6VGF - chains B and C of the 4 polymer chains in the assembly; structure by X-ray diffraction, 1.83 A resolution.

== Chain B (and C) ==
Name: Galactose-binding lectin
Organism: Arachis hypogaea
Notes: chain C of this document is another copy of the same molecule, construct and numbering; everything in this record applies to it too
Reference sequence: P02872 (LECG_ARAHY); residues 1-236 here correspond to UniProt positions 24-259 (UniProt number = residue number + 23)
Sequence (236 residues; numbered 1 to 236; the number before each row is that of its first residue):
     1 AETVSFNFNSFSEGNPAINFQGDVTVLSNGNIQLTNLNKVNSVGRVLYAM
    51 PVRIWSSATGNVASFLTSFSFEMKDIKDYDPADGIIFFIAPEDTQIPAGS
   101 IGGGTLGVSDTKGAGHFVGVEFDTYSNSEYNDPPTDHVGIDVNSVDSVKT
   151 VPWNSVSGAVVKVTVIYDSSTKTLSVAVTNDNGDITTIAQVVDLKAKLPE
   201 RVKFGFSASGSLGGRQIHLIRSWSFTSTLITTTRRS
Unresolved in the structure: 233-236
Bound ions: Mn2+: E121, D123, D132, H137; Ca2+: D123, Y125, N127, D132
Residues lining bound ligands: WA3 ((2S,3R,4S,5R,6S)-2-(hydroxymethyl)-6-{[(2S,3R,4S,5S,6S)-3,4,5-trihydroxy-6-({[(1-{[(2R,3S,4S,5R,6R)-3,4,5-trihydroxy-6-{[(2R,3R,4S,5S,6R)-3,4,5-trihydroxy-6-({4-[({[(2S,3S,4S,5R,6S)-3,4,5-trihydroxy-6-{[(2S,3R,4S,5R,6R)-3,4,5-trihydroxy-6-(hydroxymethyl)tetrahydro-2H-pyran-2-yl]sulfanyl}tetrahydro-2H-pyran-2-yl]methyl}sulfanyl)methyl]-1H-1,2,3-triazol-1-yl}methyl)tetrahydro-2H-pyran-2-yl]oxy}tetrahydro-2H-pyran-2-yl]methyl}-1H-1,2,3-triazol-4-yl)methyl]sulfanyl}methyl)tetrahydro-2H-pyran-2-yl]sulfanyl}tetrahydro-2H-pyran-3,4,5-triol): D80, A82, D83, G103, G104, Y125, N127, E129, S211, G213, G214
Curated features (UniProtKB/Swiss-Prot):
  - binding site (Mn(2+)): E121, D123, D132, H137
  - binding site (Ca(2+)): D123, Y125, N127, D132
Reported in the primary citation:
  - binding site for WA3: D80, D83, G104, Y125, N127, S211, G213

== Chain B / chain C interface ==
Pairs across the interface (43):
  A1(B) with D184(C)
  T3(B) with G183(C); D184(C), hydrogen bond
  S64(B) with I185(C); T187(C), hydrogen bond
  L66(B) with T179(C); I185(C), hydrophobic
  K149(B) with T171(C)
  T164(B) with T164(C); I166(C)
  I166(B) with T164(C); I166(C), hydrophobic; S175(C); A177(C), hydrophobic; T187(C)
  Y167(B) with T187(C)
  D168(B) with T187(C), hydrogen bond; I188(C), hydrogen bond (side chain-backbone); A189(C)
  T171(B) with K149(C); A189(C)
  T173(B) with T173(C)
  S175(B) with I166(C); S175(C)
  A177(B) with I166(C), hydrophobic
  T179(B) with L66(C)
  G183(B) with T3(C); T226(C)
  D184(B) with A1(C); T3(C), hydrogen bond; T228(C)
  I185(B) with L66(C), hydrophobic; T226(C); T228(C), hydrogen bond (backbone-side chain)
  T187(B) with S64(C), hydrogen bond; D168(C), hydrogen bond
  I188(B) with D168(C), hydrogen bond (backbone-side chain)
  A189(B) with D168(C); T171(C)
  T226(B) with G183(C); I185(C)
  T228(B) with D184(C); I185(C), hydrogen bond (side chain-backbone)
Interface residues without a listed pair, chain B (27 interface residues in all): F65, S169, S170, V176, S227
Interface residues without a listed pair, chain C (27 interface residues in all): F65, Y167, S169, S170, V176, S227

== Overview ==
Chain B and chain C each contribute 27 residues to their interface; the contacts include 10 hydrogen bonds.
Among the polar pairs are T3(B)-D184(C), S64(B)-T187(C) and D168(B)-T187(C). Chain B binds compound WA3. The
paper reports a binding site for WA3 at D80(B), D83(B) and G104(B) among others.
Both chains are Galactose-binding lectin (Arachis hypogaea). Entry 6VGF (Peanut lectin complexed with divalent
S-beta-D-thiogalactopyranosyl beta-D-glucopyranoside derivative (diSTGD)) was determined by X-ray diffraction,
deposited together with 6V95, 6VAV, 6VAW, 6VC3 and 6VC4.
